Entry 7JGG (electron microscopy, 4.88 A resolution (low resolution: residue-level contacts below are approximate; hydrogen-bond / salt-bridge calls are withheld)); this record covers chain A.

== Chain A ==
Name: Erythrocyte membrane protein 1
Source organism: Plasmodium falciparum (isolate NF54)
UniProt: W7K270 (W7K270_PLAFO); numbering as in UniProt (aligned over 1-2642)
Amino-acid sequence (2653 residues; numbered -1 to 2651; the number before each row is that of its first residue; numbers below 1 keep their minus sign (Thr-1 is residue -1)):
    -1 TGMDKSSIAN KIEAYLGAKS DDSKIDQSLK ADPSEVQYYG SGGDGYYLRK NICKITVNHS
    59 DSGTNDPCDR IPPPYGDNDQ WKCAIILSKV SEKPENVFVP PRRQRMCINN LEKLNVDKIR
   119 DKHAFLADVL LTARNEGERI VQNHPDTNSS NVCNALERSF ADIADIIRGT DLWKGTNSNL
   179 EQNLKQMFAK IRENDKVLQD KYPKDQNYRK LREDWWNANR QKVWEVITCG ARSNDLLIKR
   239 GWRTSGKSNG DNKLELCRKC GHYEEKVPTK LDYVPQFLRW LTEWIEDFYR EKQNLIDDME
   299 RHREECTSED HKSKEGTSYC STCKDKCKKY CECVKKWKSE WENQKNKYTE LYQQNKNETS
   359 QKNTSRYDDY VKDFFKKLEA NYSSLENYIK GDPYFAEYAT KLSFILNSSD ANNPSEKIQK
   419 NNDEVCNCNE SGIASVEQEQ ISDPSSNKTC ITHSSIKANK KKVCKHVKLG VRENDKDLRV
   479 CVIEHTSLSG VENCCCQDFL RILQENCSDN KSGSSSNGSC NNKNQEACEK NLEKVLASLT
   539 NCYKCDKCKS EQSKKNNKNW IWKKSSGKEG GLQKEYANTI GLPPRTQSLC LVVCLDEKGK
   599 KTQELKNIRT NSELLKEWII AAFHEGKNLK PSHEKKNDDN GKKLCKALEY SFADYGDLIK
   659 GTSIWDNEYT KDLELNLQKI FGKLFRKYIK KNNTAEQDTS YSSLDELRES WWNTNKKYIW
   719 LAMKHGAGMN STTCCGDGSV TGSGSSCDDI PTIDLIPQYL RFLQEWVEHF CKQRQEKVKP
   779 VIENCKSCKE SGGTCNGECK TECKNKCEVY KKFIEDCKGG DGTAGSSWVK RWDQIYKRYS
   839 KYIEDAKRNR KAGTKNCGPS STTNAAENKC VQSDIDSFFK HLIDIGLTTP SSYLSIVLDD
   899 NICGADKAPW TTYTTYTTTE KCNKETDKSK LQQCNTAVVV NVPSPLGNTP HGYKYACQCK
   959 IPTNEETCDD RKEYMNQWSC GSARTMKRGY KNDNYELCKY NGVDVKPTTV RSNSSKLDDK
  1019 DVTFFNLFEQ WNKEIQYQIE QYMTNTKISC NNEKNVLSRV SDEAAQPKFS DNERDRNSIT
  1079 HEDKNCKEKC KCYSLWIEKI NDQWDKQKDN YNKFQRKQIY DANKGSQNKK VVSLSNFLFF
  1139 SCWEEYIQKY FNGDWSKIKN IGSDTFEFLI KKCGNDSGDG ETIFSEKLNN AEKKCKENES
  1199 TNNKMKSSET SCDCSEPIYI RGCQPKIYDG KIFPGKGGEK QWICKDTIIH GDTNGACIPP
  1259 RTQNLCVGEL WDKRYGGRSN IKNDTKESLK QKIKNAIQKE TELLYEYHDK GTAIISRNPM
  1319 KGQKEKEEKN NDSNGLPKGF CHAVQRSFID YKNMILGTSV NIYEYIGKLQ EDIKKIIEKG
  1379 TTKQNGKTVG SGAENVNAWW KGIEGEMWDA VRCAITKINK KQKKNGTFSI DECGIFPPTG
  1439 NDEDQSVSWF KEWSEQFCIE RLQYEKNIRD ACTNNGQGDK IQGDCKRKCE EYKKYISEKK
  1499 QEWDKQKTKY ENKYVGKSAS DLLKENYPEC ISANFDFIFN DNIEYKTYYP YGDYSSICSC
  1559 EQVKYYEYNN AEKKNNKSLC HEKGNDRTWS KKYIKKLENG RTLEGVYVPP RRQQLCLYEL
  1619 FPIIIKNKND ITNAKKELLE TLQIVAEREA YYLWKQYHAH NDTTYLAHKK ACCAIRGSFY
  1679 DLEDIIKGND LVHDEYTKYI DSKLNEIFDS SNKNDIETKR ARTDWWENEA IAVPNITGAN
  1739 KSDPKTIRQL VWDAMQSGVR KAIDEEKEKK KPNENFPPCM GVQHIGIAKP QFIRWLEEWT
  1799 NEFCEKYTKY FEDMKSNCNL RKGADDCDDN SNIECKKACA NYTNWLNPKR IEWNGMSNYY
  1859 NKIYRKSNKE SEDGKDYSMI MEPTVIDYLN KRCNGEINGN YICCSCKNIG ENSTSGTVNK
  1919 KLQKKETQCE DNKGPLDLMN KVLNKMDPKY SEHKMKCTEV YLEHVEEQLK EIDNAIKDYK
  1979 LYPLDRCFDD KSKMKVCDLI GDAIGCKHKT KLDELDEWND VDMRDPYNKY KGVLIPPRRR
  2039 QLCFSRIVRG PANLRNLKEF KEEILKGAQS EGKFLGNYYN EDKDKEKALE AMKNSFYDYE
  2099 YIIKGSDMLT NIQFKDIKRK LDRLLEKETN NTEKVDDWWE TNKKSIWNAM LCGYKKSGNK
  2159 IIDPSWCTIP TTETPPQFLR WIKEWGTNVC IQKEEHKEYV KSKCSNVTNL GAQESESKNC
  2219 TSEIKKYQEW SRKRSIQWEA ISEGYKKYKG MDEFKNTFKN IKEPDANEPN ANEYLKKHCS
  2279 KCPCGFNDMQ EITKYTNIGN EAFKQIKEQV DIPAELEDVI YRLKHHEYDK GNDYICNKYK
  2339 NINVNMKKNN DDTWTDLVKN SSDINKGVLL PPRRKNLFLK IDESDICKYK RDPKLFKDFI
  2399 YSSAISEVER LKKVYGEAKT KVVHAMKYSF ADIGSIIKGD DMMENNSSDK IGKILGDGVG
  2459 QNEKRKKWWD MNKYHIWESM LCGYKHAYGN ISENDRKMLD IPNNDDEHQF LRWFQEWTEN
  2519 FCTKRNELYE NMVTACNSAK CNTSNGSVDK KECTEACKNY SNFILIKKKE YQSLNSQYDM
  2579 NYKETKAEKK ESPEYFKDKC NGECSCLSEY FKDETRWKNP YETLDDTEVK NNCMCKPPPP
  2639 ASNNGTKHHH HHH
Unresolved in the structure: -1 to 2014, 2250-2293, 2316-2329, 2343-2353, 2362-2364, 2440, 2488-2496, 2539-2543, 2608-2651
Differences from the reference sequence: expression tag (-1 to 0, 2643-2651)
Cystine bridges: Cys2202-Cys2218, Cys2334-Cys2480, Cys2520-Cys2604, Cys2534-Cys2551, Cys2598-Cys2602

== Summary ==
Chain A is Erythrocyte membrane protein 1 (Plasmodium falciparum (isolate NF54)); the structure, Cryo-EM
structure of P. falciparum VAR2CSA NF45 DBL5 and DBL6 domains at 4.88 A, was determined by electron
microscopy, deposited together with 7JGD, 7JGE, 7JGF and 7JGH.
